PDB entry 4I6F | X-ray diffraction, 2.90 A resolution | chain A

== Chain A ==
Molecule: Serine/threonine-protein kinase PLK2
Organism: Homo sapiens
Notes: EC 2.7.11.21; fragment: PLK2 kinase domain
UniProtKB: Q9NYY3 (PLK2_HUMAN); residues 57-360 here = UniProt positions 57-360
Amino-acid sequence (308 residues; each row starts with the number of its first residue):
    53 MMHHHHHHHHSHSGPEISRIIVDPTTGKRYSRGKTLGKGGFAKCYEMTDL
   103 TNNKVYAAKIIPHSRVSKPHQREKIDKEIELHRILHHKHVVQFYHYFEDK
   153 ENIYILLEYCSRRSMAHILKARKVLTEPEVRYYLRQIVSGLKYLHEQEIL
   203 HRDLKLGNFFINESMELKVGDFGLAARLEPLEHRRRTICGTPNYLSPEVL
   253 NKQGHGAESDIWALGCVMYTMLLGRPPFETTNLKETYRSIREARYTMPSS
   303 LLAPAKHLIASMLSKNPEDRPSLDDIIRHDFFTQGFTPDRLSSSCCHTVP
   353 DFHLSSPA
Disordered / not traced: 53-70, 356-360
Differences from the reference sequence: initiating methionine (53); expression tag (54-56); engineered mutation Ser83 (Cys in Q9NYY3), Thr87 (Val in Q9NYY3), Ser119 (Ala in Q9NYY3), Ser216 (Ala in Q9NYY3), Ala259 (Cys in Q9NYY3), Ser291 (Cys in Q9NYY3), Thr335 (Leu in Q9NYY3)
Small-molecule neighbours: 1C7 ((7R)-8-cyclopentyl-7-ethyl-5-methyl-2-(2-phenyl-1H-imidazol-1-yl)-7,8-dihydropteridin-6(5H)-one): Leu88, Gly89, Lys90, Cys96, Ala109, Ala110, Lys111, Val143, Leu159, Glu160, Tyr161, Cys162, Ser163, Arg165, His169, Phe212

== Overview ==
Chain A binds compound 1C7.
Chain A is Serine/threonine-protein kinase PLK2 (Homo sapiens); the structure, Selective & Brain-Permeable
Polo-like Kinase-2 (Plk-2) Inhibitors that Reduce -Synuclein Phosphorylation in Rat Brain, was determined by
X-ray diffraction, deposited together with 4I5M, 4I5P, 4I6B and 4I6H.
